7B9R - chains A and B; structure by X-ray diffraction, 1.15 A resolution.

# Chain A
Molecule: 14-3-3 protein sigma
From: Homo sapiens
UniProtKB: P31947 (1433S_HUMAN); residue numbers follow UniProt; this construct covers 1-231
Chain sequence (236 residues; each row starts with the number of its first residue; numbers below 1 keep their minus sign (Gly-4 is residue -4)):
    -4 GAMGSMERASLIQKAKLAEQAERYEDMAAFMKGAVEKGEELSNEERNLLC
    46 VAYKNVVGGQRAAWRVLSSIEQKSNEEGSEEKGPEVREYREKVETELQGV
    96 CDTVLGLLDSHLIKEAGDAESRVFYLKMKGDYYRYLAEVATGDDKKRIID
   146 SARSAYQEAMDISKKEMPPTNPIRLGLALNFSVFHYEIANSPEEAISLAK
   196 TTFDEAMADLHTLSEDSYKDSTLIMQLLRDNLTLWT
Glycans and other covalent adducts: 2-(2-cyanophenyl)sulfanyl-N-(3-sulfanylpropyl)benzamide (T4Q) linked to Cys45
Differences from the reference sequence: expression tag (-4 to 0); engineered mutation Asn38 (Cys in P31947), Cys45 (Ser in P31947)
Metal / ion sites: Mg2+ near Glu89 (its only coordinating residue here)
Residues lining bound ligands: T4Q (2-(2-cyanophenyl)sulfanyl-N-(3-sulfanylpropyl)benzamide): Asn42, Val46, Lys49, Phe119, Lys122, Pro167, Ile168, Gly171, Leu172, Asp215, Leu218, Ile219
UniProt features mapped onto this chain:
  - site (Interaction with phosphoserine on interacting protein): Arg56, Arg129
  - modified residue (Phosphoserine): Ser5, Ser74
From the paper describing this entry:
  - binding site for T4Q: Cys45

# Chain B
Molecule: Estrogen receptor
UniProtKB: P03372 (ESR1_HUMAN); residues 588-595 here = UniProt positions 588-595
Chain sequence (8 residues; row label = number of the first residue in the row):
   588 AEGFPATV
Unresolved in the structure: 588-590
Modified / non-standard residues: Thr594 (phosphothreonine; TPO)
From the paper describing this entry:
  - post-translational modification sites: Thr594 (citing earlier work)

# Interface between chain A and chain B
Contacting residue pairs (21; chain A residue first):
  Lys49(A) - Thr594(B)
  Lys49(A) - Val595(B)
  Arg56(A) - Thr594(B)
  Arg60(A) - Phe591(B)
  Lys122(A) - Val595(B)  hydrogen bond (side chain-backbone)
  Arg129(A) - Thr594(B)
  Tyr130(A) - Thr594(B)
  Gly171(A) - Val595(B)
  Leu174(A) - Ala593(B)
  Leu174(A) - Thr594(B)
  Leu174(A) - Val595(B)  hydrophobic
  Asn175(A) - Thr594(B)
  Asn175(A) - Val595(B)  hydrogen bond (side chain-backbone)
  Val178(A) - Pro592(B)  hydrophobic
  Val178(A) - Ala593(B)
  Val178(A) - Thr594(B)
  Glu182(A) - Pro592(B)
  Leu222(A) - Val595(B)  hydrophobic
  Asn226(A) - Pro592(B)
  Asn226(A) - Ala593(B)  hydrogen bond (side chain-backbone)
  Trp230(A) - Pro592(B)  hydrophobic
Also at the interface, not in a pair above, chain A (16 interface residues in all): Asp126, Leu229

# Overview
16 residues of chain A and 5 residues of chain B are in contact; the contacts include 3 hydrogen bonds. Polar
pairs include Lys122(A)-Val595(B), Asn175(A)-Val595(B) and Asn226(A)-Ala593(B). Compound T4Q is covalently
linked to Cys45(A). From the paper: a binding site for T4Q at Cys45(A); a modification site at Thr594(B).
Here chain A is 14-3-3 protein sigma (Homo sapiens) and chain B is Estrogen receptor. Entry 7B9R
(Cys-45-tethered stabilizer 4 of 14-3-3(sigma)/ERa PPI) was determined by X-ray diffraction (same publication
as 7B9M, 7B9T, 7BA3, 7BA5, 7BA6, 7BA7 and 4 further entries).
